Entry 9F5Y (electron microscopy, 2.51 A resolution); this record covers chains D and L of the 51 polymer chains in the assembly.

== Chain D ==
Molecule: NADH:ubiquinone oxidoreductase 30kDa subunit domain-containing protein
From: Chlamydomonas reinhardtii
UniProt: A8IHL3 (A8IHL3_CHLRE); residue numbers follow UniProt; this construct covers 1-282
Chain sequence (282 residues; numbered 1 to 282; the number before each row is that of its first residue):
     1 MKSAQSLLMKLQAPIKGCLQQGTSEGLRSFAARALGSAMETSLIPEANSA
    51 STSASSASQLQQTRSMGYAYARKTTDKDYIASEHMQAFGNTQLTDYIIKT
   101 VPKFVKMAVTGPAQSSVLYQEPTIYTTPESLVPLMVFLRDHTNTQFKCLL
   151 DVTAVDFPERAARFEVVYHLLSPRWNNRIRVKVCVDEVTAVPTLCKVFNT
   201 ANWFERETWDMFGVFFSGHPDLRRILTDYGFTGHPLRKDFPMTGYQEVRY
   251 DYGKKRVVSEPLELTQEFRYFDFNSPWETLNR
Not modelled in the structure: 1-66

== Chain L ==
Molecule: NADH dehydrogenase [ubiquinone] iron-sulfur protein 4, mitochondrial
From: Chlamydomonas reinhardtii
UniProt: Q6UP29 (Q6UP29_CHLRE); numbering as in UniProt (aligned over 1-187)
Chain sequence (187 residues; row label = number of the first residue in the row):
     1 MQRSILSALLPRLPLGVREFATASADYSIAMKKAAEITGAAESAMGPKEG
    51 GFTAGVPLDTFTRKARIYAPARTASQSGLARTVDFATTTPAWKIEFEPTA
   101 KWQNPLMGWTSSADPLENVGRSALVFYTKEEAMRFCEKLGWEYEVTEPNK
   151 RRTQRTKRYMQYGDNFGTKRAGVPDLSTLPSNRAAAK
Not modelled in the structure: 1-18, 183-187

== Interface between chain D and chain L ==
Residue-residue contacts (88):
  Lys106(D) with Thr38(L)
  Met107(D) with Ala30(L); Lys33(L); Ala34(L)
  Val109(D) with Ala30(L), hydrophobic
  Tyr125(D) with Ala34(L), hydrophobic; Ile37(L), hydrophobic
  Pro158(D) with Phe126(L); Phe135(L)
  Glu159(D) with Phe126(L); Glu131(L); Arg134(L), hydrogen bond (backbone-side chain)
  Arg160(D) with Met31(L); Ala34(L); Arg134(L), hydrogen bond (backbone-side chain)
  Ala161(D) with Ala40(L); Ala41(L); Ser43(L); Arg134(L)
  Ala162(D) with Ala40(L); Ser43(L)
  Arg163(D) with Phe135(L)
  Lys182(D) with Tyr27(L)
  Cys184(D) with Ala34(L); Ala40(L)
  Asp186(D) with Ser43(L)
  Glu187(D) with Met45(L); Lys138(L), salt bridge
  Val188(D) with Met45(L), hydrophobic
  Thr232(D) with Gly55(L), hydrogen bond (side chain-backbone)
  Gly233(D) with Ala54(L); Gly55(L)
  His234(D) with Thr53(L); Ala54(L)
  Arg237(D) with Ala54(L)
  Lys238(D) with Val119(L); Ala123(L); Leu124(L)
  Asp239(D) with Val119(L); Leu124(L); Phe135(L); Leu139(L)
  Phe240(D) with Val56(L), hydrophobic; Val119(L)
  Pro241(D) with Pro115(L); Val119(L), hydrophobic
  Gly244(D) with Pro115(L)
  Tyr245(D) with Val56(L), hydrophobic; Pro57(L), hydrophobic; Thr60(L); Pro115(L), hydrophobic; Leu116(L)
  Leu262(D) with Ala113(L)
  Glu263(D) with Trp102(L); Ser112(L); Ala113(L)
  Leu264(D) with Ser111(L); Ser112(L), hydrogen bond (backbone-backbone)
  Thr265(D) with Asn104(L); Trp109(L); Thr110(L); Ser111(L), hydrogen bond (backbone-side chain)
  Gln266(D) with Trp109(L); Thr110(L)
  Glu267(D) with Lys101(L); Thr110(L), hydrogen bond (backbone-backbone); Ser112(L); Glu117(L)
  Phe268(D) with Glu117(L); Asn118(L)
  Tyr270(D) with Arg121(L); Ser122(L)
  Asp272(D) with Arg81(L), salt bridge
  Asn274(D) with Arg81(L), hydrogen bond (backbone-side chain)
  Pro276(D) with Gln76(L); Gly78(L); Leu79(L), hydrogen bond (backbone-backbone); Ala80(L), hydrogen bond (backbone-backbone)
  Trp277(D) with Gln76(L); Ser77(L); Gly78(L)
  Glu278(D) with Ala80(L)
  Asn281(D) with Thr89(L), hydrogen bond (backbone-side chain)
  Arg282(D) with Asp26(L), salt bridge; Ser28(L); Thr88(L); Pro90(L); Tyr127(L), hydrogen bond (backbone-side chain)
Interface residues without a listed pair, chain D (43 interface residues in all): Phe157, Glu165, Ser275
Interface residues without a listed pair, chain L (54 interface residues in all): Ala35, Val125

== In short ==
Chain D and chain L form an interface of 43 and 54 residues respectively; the contacts include 11 hydrogen
bonds and 3 salt bridges. Polar contacts include Glu187(D)-Lys138(L), Asp272(D)-Arg81(L) and
Arg282(D)-Asp26(L).
Here chain D is NADH:ubiquinone oxidoreductase 30kDa subunit domain-containing protein and chain L is NADH
dehydrogenase [ubiquinone] iron-sulfur protein 4, mitochondrial, both from Chlamydomonas reinhardtii. Entry
9F5Y (Structure of the Chlamydomonas reinhardtii respiratory complex I from respiratory supercomplex) was
determined by electron microscopy, deposited together with 9F5X, 9F5Z, 9F60, 9F61 and 9F62.
